PDB entry 4PGC | X-ray diffraction, 2.30 A resolution | chains A and B of the 3 polymer chains in the assembly

Chain A:
Protein: H-2 class I histocompatibility antigen, K-B alpha chain
Source organism: Mus musculus
Notes: fragment: heavy chain
UniProtKB: P01901 (HA1B_MOUSE); residues 1-278 here correspond to UniProt positions 22-299 (UniProt number = residue number + 21)
Chain sequence (304 residues; each row starts with the number of its first residue; numbers below 1 keep their minus sign (Met-25 is residue -25)):
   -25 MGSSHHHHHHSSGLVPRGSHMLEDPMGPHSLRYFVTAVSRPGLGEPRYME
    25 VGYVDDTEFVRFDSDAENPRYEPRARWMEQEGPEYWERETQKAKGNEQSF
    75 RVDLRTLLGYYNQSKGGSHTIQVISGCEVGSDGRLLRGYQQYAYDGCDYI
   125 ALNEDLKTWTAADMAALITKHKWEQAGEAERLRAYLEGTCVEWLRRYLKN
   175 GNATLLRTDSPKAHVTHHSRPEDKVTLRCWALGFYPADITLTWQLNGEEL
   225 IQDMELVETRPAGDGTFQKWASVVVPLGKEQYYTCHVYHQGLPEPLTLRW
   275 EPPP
Disordered / not traced: -25 to 0
Differences from the reference sequence: initiating methionine (-25); expression tag (-24 to 0)
Disulfides: Cys101-Cys164, Cys203-Cys259

Chain B:
Protein: Beta-2-microglobulin
Source organism: Mus musculus
UniProtKB: P01887 (B2MG_MOUSE); residues 1-99 here correspond to UniProt positions 21-119 (UniProt number = residue number + 20)
Chain sequence (100 residues; numbered 0 to 99; the number before each row is that of its first residue; numbering starts at 0):
     0 MIQKTPQIQVYSRHPPENGKPNILNCYVTQFHPPHIEIQMLKNGKKIPKV
    50 EMSDMSFSKDWSFYILAHTEFTPTETDTYACRVKHDSMAEPKTVYWDRDM
Disordered / not traced: 0
Differences from the reference sequence: initiating methionine (0); variant Asp85 (Ala105 in P01887)
Disulfides: Cys25-Cys80

Interface between chain A and chain B:
Residue-residue contacts (49):
  Phe8(A) - Phe56(B)
  Val9(A) - Phe56(B)
  Thr10(A) - Phe56(B)
  Thr10(A) - Phe62(B)
  Val12(A) - Pro33(B)  hydrophobic
  Tyr27(A) - Ser55(B)
  Arg35(A) - Asp53(B)  salt bridge
  Arg35(A) - Met54(B)  hydrogen bond (side chain-backbone)
  Arg35(A) - Ser55(B)  hydrogen bond
  Arg48(A) - Asp53(B)  salt bridge
  Thr94(A) - Pro33(B)
  Gln96(A) - His31(B)  hydrogen bond
  Gln96(A) - Phe56(B)
  Gln96(A) - Trp60(B)  hydrogen bond (side chain-backbone)
  Gln96(A) - Phe62(B)
  Val97(A) - Phe56(B)
  Ile98(A) - Trp60(B)  hydrophobic
  Tyr113(A) - Lys58(B)
  Gln115(A) - Lys58(B)  hydrogen bond
  Gln115(A) - Trp60(B)
  Tyr116(A) - Trp60(B)
  Ala117(A) - Trp60(B)
  Asp119(A) - His31(B)
  Gly120(A) - His31(B)  hydrogen bond (backbone-side chain)
  Gly120(A) - Trp60(B)
  Cys121(A) - Ile1(B)  hydrophobic
  Asp122(A) - Trp60(B)  hydrogen bond
  His192(A) - Asp98(B)  salt bridge
  Arg202(A) - Asp98(B)  hydrogen bond (side chain-backbone)
  Arg202(A) - Met99(B)
  Trp204(A) - Asp98(B)
  Trp204(A) - Met99(B)
  Val231(A) - Gln8(B)
  Glu232(A) - Gln8(B)  hydrogen bond (backbone-side chain)
  Arg234(A) - Gln8(B)  hydrogen bond
  Arg234(A) - Tyr10(B)
  Arg234(A) - Tyr26(B)
  Arg234(A) - Met99(B)  hydrogen bond (side chain-backbone)
  Pro235(A) - Tyr10(B)  hydrogen bond (backbone-side chain)
  Pro235(A) - Asn24(B)
  Pro235(A) - Tyr26(B)
  Ala236(A) - Arg12(B)  hydrogen bond (backbone-side chain)
  Ala236(A) - Asn24(B)  hydrogen bond (backbone-side chain)
  Gly237(A) - Arg12(B)  hydrogen bond (backbone-side chain)
  Gly237(A) - Leu65(B)
  Gln242(A) - Tyr10(B)
  Gln242(A) - Ser11(B)  hydrogen bond (side chain-backbone)
  Gln242(A) - Arg12(B)  hydrogen bond (side chain-backbone)
  Trp244(A) - Met99(B)  hydrogen bond (side chain-backbone)
Also at the interface, not in a pair above, chain A (34 interface residues in all): Glu32, Leu206, Thr233, Asp238
Also at the interface, not in a pair above, chain B (22 interface residues in all): Pro14, Ser57, Tyr63

Overview:
Chain A and chain B form an interface of 34 and 22 residues respectively, with 18 hydrogen bonds and 3 salt
bridges. Polar pairs include Arg35(A)-Asp53(B), Arg48(A)-Asp53(B) and His192(A)-Asp98(B).
Here chain A is H-2 class I histocompatibility antigen, K-B alpha chain and chain B is Beta-2-microglobulin,
both from Mus musculus. Entry 4PGC (MHC Class I in complex with modified Sendai virus nucleoprotein peptide
FAPGN(3,5-diiodotyrosine)PAL) was determined by X-ray diffraction, deposited together with 4PG9, 4PGB, 4PGD
and 4PGE.
